PDB entry 7MI5 | electron microscopy, 3.57 A resolution | chains B and H of the 8 polymer chains in the assembly

== Chain B ==
Molecule: CRISPR-associated exonuclease Cas4/endonuclease Cas1 fusion
From: Geobacter sulfurreducens
Notes: EC 3.1.-.-, 3.1.12.1
UniProt: Q74H36 (CS4F1_GEOSL); numbering as in UniProt (aligned over 1-559)
Amino-acid sequence (559 residues; each row starts with the number of its first residue):
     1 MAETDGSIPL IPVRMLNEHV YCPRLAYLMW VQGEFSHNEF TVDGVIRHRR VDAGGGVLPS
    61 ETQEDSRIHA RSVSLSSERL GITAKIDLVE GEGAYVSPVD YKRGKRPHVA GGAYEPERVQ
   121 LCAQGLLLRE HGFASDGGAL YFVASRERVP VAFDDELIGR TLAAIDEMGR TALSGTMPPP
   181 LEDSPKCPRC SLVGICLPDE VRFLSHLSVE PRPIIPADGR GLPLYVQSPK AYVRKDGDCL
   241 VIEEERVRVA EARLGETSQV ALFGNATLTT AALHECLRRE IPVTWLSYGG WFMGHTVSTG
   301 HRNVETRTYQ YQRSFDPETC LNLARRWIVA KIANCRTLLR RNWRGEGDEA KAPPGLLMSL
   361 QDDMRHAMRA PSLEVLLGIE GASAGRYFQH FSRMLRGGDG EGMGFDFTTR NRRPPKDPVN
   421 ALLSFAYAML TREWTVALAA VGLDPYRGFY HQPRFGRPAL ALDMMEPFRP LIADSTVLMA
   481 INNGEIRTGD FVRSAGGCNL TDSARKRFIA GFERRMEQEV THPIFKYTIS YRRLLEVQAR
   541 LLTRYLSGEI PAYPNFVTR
Disordered / not traced: 1-218, 559
Ion coordination: Mn2+ near Glu-466 (its only coordinating residue here)
Curated features (UniProtKB/Swiss-Prot):
  - binding site ([4Fe-4S] cluster): Cys-22, Cys-187, Cys-190, Cys-196
  - binding site (Mn(2+)): Asp-87, Asp-100, Glu-380, His-451, Glu-466
What the authors report for this chain:
  - specificity-determining residues: Glu-18
  - specificity-determining residues: Arg-14, Leu-25, Leu-192 (by similarity / conservation)
  - mutagenesis - H48G, D100A: decreased catalytic activity
  - mutagenesis - S191A: decreased catalytic activity on Gsu-PAM
  - mutagenesis - E18Y: abolished catalytic activity on both PAMs

== Chain H ==
Molecule: 37-nt DNA strand
Sequence (37 nucleotides; numbered 1 to 37; the number before each row is that of its first residue):
     1 GTCGTAGCTG AGGCCTCACG ATGGACTTTT TGAATTT
Disordered / not traced: 1, 36-37
Ion coordination: Mn2+ site 1: DC15 (shared with 3 residues of chain E); Mn2+ site 2: DG32 (shared with 3 residues of chain A)

== Chain B / chain H interface ==
Contacting residue pairs (17; chain B residue first):
  Pro-229(B) / DG24(H)  hydrogen bond to the base
  Lys-230(B) / DG23(H)  base contact
  Lys-230(B) / DG24(H)  hydrogen bond to the base
  Asn-265(B) / DG24(H)  base contact
  Ser-287(B) / DA25(H)  hydrogen bond to the phosphate
  Ser-287(B) / DC26(H)  hydrogen bond to the base
  Tyr-288(B) / DG24(H)  sugar contact
  Tyr-288(B) / DA25(H)  hydrogen bond to the phosphate
  Gly-289(B) / DA25(H)  hydrogen bond to the phosphate
  Trp-291(B) / DC26(H)  sugar contact
  Trp-291(B) / DT27(H)  phosphate contact
  Met-293(B) / DC26(H)  base contact
  Ser-424(B) / DT28(H)  base contact
  Phe-425(B) / DT28(H)  hydrogen bond to the base
  Ala-428(B) / DT28(H)  sugar contact
  Arg-505(B) / DT27(H)  hydrogen bond to the base
  Arg-505(B) / DT28(H)  salt bridge to the phosphate
Interface residues without a listed pair, chain B (16 interface residues in all): Ala-421, Arg-432, Leu-500, Ile-509

== Overview ==
16 residues of chain B and 6 residues of chain H are in contact, with 8 hydrogen bonds and 1 salt bridge.
Polar pairs include Pro-229(B)/DG24(H), Lys-230(B)/DG24(H) and Ser-287(B)/DC26(H). From the paper: H48G and
D100A of chain B reduce catalytic activity; specificity determinants Glu-18(B), Arg-14(B) and Leu-25(B) among
others; 4 substitutions were tested in all.
Here chain B is CRISPR-associated exonuclease Cas4/endonuclease Cas1 fusion (Geobacter sulfurreducens) and
chain H is a 37-nt DNA strand. Entry 7MI5 (Asymmetrical PAM-Non PAM prespacer bound Cas4/Cas1/Cas2 complex)
was determined by electron microscopy (same publication as 7MI4, 7MI9, 7MIB and 7MID).
